PDB entry 3O8O | X-ray diffraction, 2.90 A resolution | chains A and D of the 4 polymer chains in the assembly

== Chain A ==
Molecule: 6-phosphofructokinase subunit alpha
Source organism: Saccharomyces cerevisiae
Notes: EC 2.7.1.11
UniProt: P16861 (K6PF1_YEAST); numbering as in UniProt (aligned over 201-987)
Chain sequence (787 residues; row label = number of the first residue in the row):
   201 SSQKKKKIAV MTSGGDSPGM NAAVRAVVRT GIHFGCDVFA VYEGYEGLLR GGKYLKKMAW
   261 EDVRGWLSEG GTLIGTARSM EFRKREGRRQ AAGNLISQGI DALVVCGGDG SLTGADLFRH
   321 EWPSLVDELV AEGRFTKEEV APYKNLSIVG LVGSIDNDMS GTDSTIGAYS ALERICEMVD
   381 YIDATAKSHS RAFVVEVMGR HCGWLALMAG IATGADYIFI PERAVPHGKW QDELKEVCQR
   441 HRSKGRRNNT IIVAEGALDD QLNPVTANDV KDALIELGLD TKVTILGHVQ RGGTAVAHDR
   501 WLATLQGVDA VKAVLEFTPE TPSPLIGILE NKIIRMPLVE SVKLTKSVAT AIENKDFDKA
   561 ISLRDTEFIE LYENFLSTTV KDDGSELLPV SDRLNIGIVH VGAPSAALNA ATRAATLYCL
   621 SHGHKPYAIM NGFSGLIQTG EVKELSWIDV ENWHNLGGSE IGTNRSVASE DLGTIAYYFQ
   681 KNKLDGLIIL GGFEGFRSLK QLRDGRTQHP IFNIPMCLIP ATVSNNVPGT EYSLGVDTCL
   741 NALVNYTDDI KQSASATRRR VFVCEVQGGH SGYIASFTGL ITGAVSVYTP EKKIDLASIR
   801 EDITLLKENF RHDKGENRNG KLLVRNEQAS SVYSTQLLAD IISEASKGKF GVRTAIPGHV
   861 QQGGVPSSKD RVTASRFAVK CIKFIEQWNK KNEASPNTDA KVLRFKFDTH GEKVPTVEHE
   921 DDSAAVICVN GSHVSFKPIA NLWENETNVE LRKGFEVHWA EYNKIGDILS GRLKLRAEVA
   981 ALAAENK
Unresolved in the structure: 201-204, 894-919, 981-987
UniProt features mapped onto this chain:
  - region: Lys581 to Leu594 (Interdomain linker)
  - active site: Asp356 (Proton acceptor)
  - binding site (ATP): Gly215, Arg278, Ser279, Gly308 to Ser311
  - binding site (Mg(2+)): Asp309
  - binding site (beta-D-fructose 6-phosphate): Ser354 to Asp356, Arg391, Met398 to Arg400, Glu455, Lys482, His488 to Arg491
  - binding site (beta-D-fructose 2,6-bisphosphate): Arg665, Thr722 to Asn726, Arg760, Gln767 to Gly769, Glu827, Arg853, His859 to Gln862, Arg952
  - modified residue: Ser217 (Phosphoserine), Thr450 (Phosphothreonine)
  - cross-link: Lys625 (Glycyl lysine isopeptide (Lys-Gly) (interchain with G-Cter in ubiquitin))
  - mutagenesis: Asp309 (D309T: Reduces maximal activity of the holoenzyme by 50%. Completely abolishes catalytic activity; when associated with 'S-348' in subunit beta), Asp356 (D356S: Reduces maximal activity of the holoenzyme by 50%. Completely abolishes catalytic activity; when associated with 'S-348' in subunit beta), Arg447 (R447S: Reduces maximal activity of the holoenzyme by less than 25%), His488 (H488S: Increases the KM for fructose 6-phosphate 20 fold), Ser724 (S724D: Abolishes sensitivity of the holoenzyme to fructose 2,6-bisphosphate activation; when associated with 'D-718' in subunit beta), Pro728 (P728L: Drastically reduces sensitivity of the holoenzyme to ATP inhibition), His859 (H859S: Reduces sensitivity of the holoenzyme to fructose 2,6-bisphosphate activation; when associated with 'S-853' in subunit beta)
Ligand contacts:
  - 6-O-phosphono-beta-D-fructofuranose (F6P): Ser354, Ile355, Asp356, Met398, Gly399, Arg400, Glu455, His488, Arg491
  - 2,6-di-O-phosphono-beta-D-fructofuranose (FDP): Ala603, Arg665, Thr722, Val723, Ser724, Asn726, Gln767, Gly768, Gly769, Glu827, His859, Gln862, Arg952
What the authors report for this chain:
  - binding site for 6-O-phosphono-beta-D-fructofuranose: Arg391, His488
  - binding site for 2,6-di-O-phosphono-beta-D-fructofuranose: Arg665, His859, Arg952
  - contacts within the chain: Arg665-Glu694, Glu694-Arg952
  - conformationally variable residues (order/disorder transition): Ala894 to His919

== Chain D ==
Molecule: 6-phosphofructokinase subunit beta
Source organism: Saccharomyces cerevisiae
Notes: EC 2.7.1.11
UniProt: P16862 (K6PF2_YEAST); numbering as in UniProt (aligned over 194-959)
Chain sequence (766 residues; each row starts with the number of its first residue):
   194 RPQKAIAVMT SGGDAPGMNS NVRAIVRSAI FKGCRAFVVM EGYEGLVRGG PEYIKEFHWE
   254 DVRGWSAEGG TNIGTARCME FKKREGRLLG AQHLIEAGVD ALIVCGGDGS LTGADLFRSE
   314 WPSLIEELLK TNRISNEQYE RMKHLNICGT VGSIDNDMST TDATIGAYSA LDRICKAIDY
   374 VEATANSHSR AFVVEVMGRN CGWLALLAGI ATSADYIFIP EKPATSSEWQ DQMCDIVSKH
   434 RSRGKRTTIV VVAEGAIAAD LTPISPSDVH KVLVDRLGLD TRITTLGHVQ RGGTAVAYDR
   494 ILATLQGLEA VNAVLESTPD TPSPLIAVNE NKIVRKPLME SVKLTKAVAE AIQAKDFKRA
   554 MSLRDTEFIE HLNNFMAINS ADHNEPKLPK DKRLKIAIVN VGAPAGGINS AVYSMATYCM
   614 SQGHRPYAIY NGWSGLARHE SVRSLNWKDM LGWQSRGGSE IGTNRVTPEE ADLGMIAYYF
   674 QKYEFDGLII VGGFEAFESL HQLERARESY PAFRIPMVLI PATLSNNVPG TEYSLGSDTA
   734 LNALMEYCDV VKQSASSTRG RAFVVDCQGG NSGYLATYAS LAVGAQVSYV PEEGISLEQL
   794 SEDIEYLAQS FEKAEGRGRF GKLILKSTNA SKALSATKLA EVITAEADGR FDAKPAYPGH
   854 VQQGGLPSPI DRTRATRMAI KAVGFIKDNQ AAIAEARAAE ENFNADDKTI SDTAAVVGVK
   914 GSHVVYNSIR QLYDYETEVS MRMPKVIHWQ ATRLIADHLV GRKRVD
Unresolved in the structure: 194, 958-959
UniProt features mapped onto this chain:
  - region: Ala574 to Leu587 (Interdomain linker)
  - active site: Asp348 (Proton acceptor)
  - binding site (ATP): Gly206, Arg270, Cys271, Gly300 to Ser303
  - binding site (Mg(2+)): Asp301
  - binding site (beta-D-fructose 6-phosphate): Ser346 to Asp348, Arg383, Met390 to Arg392, Glu447, Arg475, His481 to Arg484
  - binding site (beta-D-fructose 2,6-bisphosphate): Arg658, Thr716 to Asn720, Arg754, Gln761 to Gly763, Lys847, His853 to Gln856, Arg935
  - modified residue: Ser803 (Phosphoserine)
  - mutagenesis: Asp301 (D301T: Reduces maximal activity of the holoenzyme by 30%), Asp348 (D348S: Reduces maximal activity of the holoenzyme by 50%. Completely abolishes catalytic activity; when associated with 'T-309' or 'S-356' in subunit alpha), Arg439 (R439V: Reduces maximal activity of the holoenzyme by less than 25%), His481 (H481S: Increases the KM for fructose 6-phosphate 50 fold), Ser718 (S718D: Abolishes sensitivity of the holoenzyme to fructose 2,6-bisphosphate activation; when associated with 'D-724' in subunit alpha), Pro722 (P722L: Drastically reduces sensitivity of the holoenzyme to ATP inhibition), His853 (H853S: Reduces sensitivity of the holoenzyme to fructose 2,6-bisphosphate activation; when associated with 'S-859' in subunit alpha)
Ligand contacts:
  - 6-O-phosphono-beta-D-fructofuranose (F6P): Ser346, Ile347, Asp348, Met390, Gly391, Arg392, Glu447, His481, Arg484
  - 2,6-di-O-phosphono-beta-D-fructofuranose (FDP): Ala596, Arg658, Thr716, Leu717, Ser718, Asn720, Gln761, Gly762, Gly763, His853, Gln856, Arg935
What the authors report for this chain:
  - binding site for 6-O-phosphono-beta-D-fructofuranose: Arg383, His481
  - binding site for 2,6-di-O-phosphono-beta-D-fructofuranose: Arg658, His853, Arg935

== How chain A and chain D interact ==
Pairs across the interface (22; chain A residue first):
  Asp795(A) - Glu839(D)
  Leu796(A) - Leu790(D)  hydrophobic
  Leu796(A) - Ser794(D)
  Leu796(A) - Glu839(D)  hydrogen bond (backbone-side chain)
  Ile799(A) - Leu790(D)  hydrophobic
  Arg800(A) - Glu791(D)
  Arg800(A) - Ser794(D)
  Ile803(A) - Leu790(D)  hydrophobic
  Val832(A) - Lys831(D)  hydrogen bond (backbone-side chain)
  Val832(A) - Glu834(D)
  Val832(A) - Val835(D)  hydrophobic
  Val832(A) - Ala838(D)  hydrophobic
  Tyr833(A) - Val835(D)
  Tyr833(A) - Glu839(D)  hydrogen bond
  Leu837(A) - Ala826(D)
  Leu837(A) - Leu827(D)  hydrophobic
  Asp840(A) - Ala826(D)
  Ile841(A) - Leu790(D)  hydrophobic
  Glu844(A) - Ile788(D)
  Glu844(A) - Ser824(D)  hydrogen bond
  Glu844(A) - Lys825(D)  hydrogen bond (side chain-backbone)
  Glu844(A) - Ala826(D)  hydrogen bond (side chain-backbone)
Also at the interface, not in a pair above, chain A (13 interface residues in all): Ala797, Ser831
Also at the interface, not in a pair above, chain D (15 interface residues in all): Leu793, Ile797

== Summary ==
The interface between chain A and chain D involves 13 residues on one side and 15 on the other; the contacts
include 6 hydrogen bonds. Polar contacts include Leu796(A)-Glu839(D), Val832(A)-Lys831(D) and
Tyr833(A)-Glu839(D). From the paper: a binding site for 2,6-di-O-phosphono-beta-D-fructofuranose at Arg665(A),
His859(A) and Arg658(D) among others; a binding site for 6-O-phosphono-beta-D-fructofuranose at Arg391(A),
His488(A) and Arg383(D) among others.
Here chain A is 6-phosphofructokinase subunit alpha and chain D is 6-phosphofructokinase subunit beta, both
from Saccharomyces cerevisiae. Entry 3O8O (Structure of phosphofructokinase from Saccharomyces cerevisiae) was
determined by X-ray diffraction together with 3O8L and 3O8N from the same study.
